PDB entry 9EZ0 | electron microscopy, 3.30 A resolution | chains B and C of the 3 polymer chains in the assembly

Chain B:
Molecule: Capsid protein VP0
From: Human poliovirus 1 Mahoney
Reference sequence: P03300 (POLG_POL1M); numbering as in UniProt (aligned over 2-341)
Amino-acid sequence (341 residues; each row starts with the number of its first residue):
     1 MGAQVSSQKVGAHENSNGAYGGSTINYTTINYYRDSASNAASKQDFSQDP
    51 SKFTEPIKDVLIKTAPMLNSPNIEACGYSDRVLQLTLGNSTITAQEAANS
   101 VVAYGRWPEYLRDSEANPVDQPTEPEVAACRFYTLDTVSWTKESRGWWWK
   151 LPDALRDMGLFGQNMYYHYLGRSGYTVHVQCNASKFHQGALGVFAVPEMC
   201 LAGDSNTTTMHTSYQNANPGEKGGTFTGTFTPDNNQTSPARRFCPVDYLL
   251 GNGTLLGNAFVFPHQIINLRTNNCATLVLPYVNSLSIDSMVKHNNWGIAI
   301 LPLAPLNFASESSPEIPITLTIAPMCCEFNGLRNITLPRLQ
Unresolved in the structure: 1-83, 96-97, 113-121, 204-211, 229-242, 336-341
Sequence notes: initiating methionine (1); engineered mutation G18 (Arg in P03300), A94 (Thr in P03300), E126 (Asp in P03300)
Curated features (UniProtKB/Swiss-Prot):
  - site (Cleavage): N69, S70, Q341
  - lipidation: G2 (N-myristoyl glycine)
  - mutagenesis: G2 (G2A: 100% loss of myristoylation. Impaired viral assembly), A3 (A3D: 50% loss of myristoylation. Severe reduction in specific infectivity; A3G/L/V: No effect on myristoylation and virus growth; A3H: No effect on myristoylation ...), H264 (H264G/T: Complete loss of VP0 cleavage)

Chain C:
Molecule: Capsid protein VP3
From: Human poliovirus 1 Mahoney
Reference sequence: P03300 (POLG_POL1M); residues 1-238 here correspond to UniProt positions 342-579 (UniProt number = residue number + 341)
Amino-acid sequence (238 residues; each row starts with the number of its first residue):
     1 GLPVMNTPGSNQYLTADNFQSPCALPEFDVTPPIDIPGEVKNMMELAEID
    51 TMIPFDLSATKKNTMEMYRVRLSDKPHTDDPILCLSLSPASDPRLSHTML
   101 GEILNYYTHWAGSLKFTFMFCGSMMATGKLLVSYAPPGADPPKKRKEAML
   151 GTHVIWDIGLQSSCTMVVPWISNTTYRLTIDDSFTEGGYISVFYQTRIVV
   201 PLSTPREMDILGFVSACNDFSVRLLRDTTHIEQKALAQ
Unresolved in the structure: 233-238
Sequence notes: engineered mutation M119 (Leu460 in P03300), L178 (Gln519 in P03300); variant S123 (Phe464 in P03300)
Curated features (UniProtKB/Swiss-Prot):
  - site: Q238 (Cleavage)

Chain B / chain C interface:
Contacting residue pairs (61; chain B residue first):
  Y104(B) with G38(C)
  R106(B) with D35(C), salt bridge; P37(C)
  K185(B) with S123(C); M124(C); M125(C)
  F186(B) with L202(C), hydrophobic; T204(C)
  Q188(B) with G122(C); S123(C); E207(C), hydrogen bond (side chain-backbone)
  A190(B) with C121(C), hydrophobic
  D247(B) with M65(C)
  Y248(B) with N63(C); T64(C); M67(C), hydrophobic
  L255(B) with Y68(C)
  L256(B) with M65(C), hydrophobic; Y68(C), hydrogen bond (backbone-side chain)
  G257(B) with T51(C); M52(C), hydrogen bond (backbone-backbone); Y68(C), hydrogen bond (backbone-side chain)
  N258(B) with H97(C), hydrogen bond (side chain-backbone); T98(C); M99(C)
  F260(B) with I49(C); D50(C); M52(C), hydrophobic; F213(C), hydrophobic
  V261(B) with I49(C), hydrophobic
  I266(B) with M119(C), hydrophobic
  N268(B) with F120(C), hydrogen bond (side chain-backbone); C121(C); S162(C), hydrogen bond
  R270(B) with F120(C); G122(C); S123(C), hydrogen bond (side chain-backbone); M124(C); I158(C), hydrogen bond (side chain-backbone); G159(C), hydrogen bond (side chain-backbone); S162(C)
  T271(B) with S162(C)
  Y281(B) with P37(C)
  V282(B) with P37(C), hydrophobic
  N283(B) with I36(C)
  S284(B) with I34(C)
  L285(B) with I34(C)
  S286(B) with I34(C)
  P302(B) with M65(C)
  L303(B) with R69(C); L211(C), hydrophobic
  A304(B) with C121(C), hydrophobic; D209(C)
  P305(B) with R69(C); D209(C)
  N307(B) with P205(C); E207(C), hydrogen bond
  F308(B) with P205(C)
  A309(B) with S203(C); P205(C)
  S310(B) with S203(C), hydrogen bond
Other interface residues (no listed pair), chain B (36 interface residues in all): R145, L269, P280, L301
Other interface residues (no listed pair), chain C (39 interface residues in all): A126, Q161, M208

Summary:
36 residues of chain B and 39 residues of chain C are in contact; the contacts include 12 hydrogen bonds and 1
salt bridge. Polar contacts include R106(B)-D35(C), Q188(B)-E207(C) and L256(B)-Y68(C). Curated annotation
(UniProt) lists 3 mutagenesis sites on chain B.
Here chain B is Capsid protein VP0 and chain C is Capsid protein VP3, both from Human poliovirus 1 Mahoney.
Entry 9EZ0 (Poliovirus type 1 (strain Mahoney) expanded conformation stabilised virus-like particle (PV1 SC6b)
from a yeast expression ...) was determined by electron microscopy (same publication as 9EYY, 9F0K, 9F3Q, 9F59
and 9F5P).
